PDB entry 9J3E | electron microscopy, 3.00 A resolution | chains H and I of the 12 polymer chains in the assembly

Chain H (and I):
Name: RND efflux system, MexC-like protein
Source organism: Klebsiella pneumoniae
Notes: chain I of this document is another copy of the same molecule, construct and numbering; everything in this record applies to it too
UniProtKB: A0A411AKL2 (A0A411AKL2_KLEPN); residues 1-387 here = UniProt positions 1-387
Sequence (395 residues; numbered 1 to 395; the number before each row is that of its first residue):
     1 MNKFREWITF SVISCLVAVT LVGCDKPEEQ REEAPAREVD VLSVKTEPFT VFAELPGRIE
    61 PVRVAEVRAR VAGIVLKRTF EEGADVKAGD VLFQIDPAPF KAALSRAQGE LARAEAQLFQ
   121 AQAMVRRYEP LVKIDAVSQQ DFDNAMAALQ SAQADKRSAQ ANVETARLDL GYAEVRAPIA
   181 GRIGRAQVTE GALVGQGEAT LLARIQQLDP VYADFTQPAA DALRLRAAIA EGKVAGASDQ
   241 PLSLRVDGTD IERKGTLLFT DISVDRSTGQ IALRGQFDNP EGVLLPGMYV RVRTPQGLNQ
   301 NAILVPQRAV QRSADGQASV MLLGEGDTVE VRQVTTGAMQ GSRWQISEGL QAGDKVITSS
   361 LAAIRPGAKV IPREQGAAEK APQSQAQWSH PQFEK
Not modelled in the structure: 1-35, 374-395
Sequence notes: expression tag (388-395)

How chain H and chain I interact:
Contacting residue pairs (63):
  Arg58(H) with Arg266(I), hydrogen bond (side chain-backbone)
  Glu82(H) with Phe259(I); Arg274(I), salt bridge
  Gly83(H) with Phe259(I)
  Ala98(H) with Leu168(I)
  Pro99(H) with Leu168(I), hydrophobic; Tyr172(I)
  Ala102(H) with Ala161(I); Thr165(I)
  Arg106(H) with Ser158(I); Ala161(I); Asn162(I), hydrogen bond; Thr165(I)
  Gly109(H) with Ala154(I)
  Ala112(H) with Arg157(I)
  Arg113(H) with Ser151(I), hydrogen bond; Ala154(I); Asp155(I), salt bridge
  Ala116(H) with Gln150(I)
  Gln120(H) with Gln140(I); Asn144(I), hydrogen bond; Ala147(I)
  Ala123(H) with Asp143(I)
  Met124(H) with Gln140(I)
  Arg127(H) with Gln139(I), hydrogen bond (side chain-backbone); Gln140(I), hydrogen bond; Asp143(I), salt bridge
  Arg182(H) with Ile262(I)
  Gly184(H) with Phe259(I)
  Arg185(H) with Asp214(I), salt bridge; Phe259(I); Ala272(I); Arg274(I)
  Thr189(H) with Val62(I); Arg63(I); Val64(I), hydrogen bond (side chain-backbone)
  Glu190(H) with Arg63(I), salt bridge; Ile179(I)
  Gly191(H) with Pro178(I); Ile179(I)
  Ala192(H) with Val64(I)
  Leu193(H) with Arg68(I); Arg70(I)
  Gln196(H) with Arg70(I); Ala199(I)
  Gln206(H) with Ile262(I); Ser263(I)
  Gly248(H) with Arg224(I)
  Ile251(H) with Leu223(I), hydrophobic
  Glu281(H) with Arg226(I), hydrogen bond (backbone-side chain)
  Gly282(H) with Arg226(I), hydrogen bond (backbone-side chain)
  Val283(H) with Leu223(I); Arg226(I)
  Leu285(H) with Ile262(I); Ile271(I), hydrophobic
  Pro286(H) with Ile262(I); Ser263(I); Val264(I), hydrogen bond (backbone-backbone)
  Gly287(H) with Val264(I); Arg266(I)
  Met288(H) with Ala219(I), hydrophobic; Leu223(I), hydrophobic; Val264(I), hydrophobic
Other interface residues (no listed pair), chain H (43 interface residues in all): Ala72, Gly73, Ile74, Arg78, Ser105, Glu110, Gln117, Asp247, Thr249
Other interface residues (no listed pair), chain I (42 interface residues in all): Ala65, Ala69, Tyr212, Ala220, Asp261

Overview:
The interface between chain H and chain I involves 43 residues on one side and 42 on the other, with 10
hydrogen bonds and 5 salt bridges. Polar contacts include Glu82(H)-Arg274(I), Arg113(H)-Asp155(I) and
Arg127(H)-Asp143(I).
Chain H and chain I are both RND efflux system, MexC-like protein (Klebsiella pneumoniae); the structure,
Cryo-EM structure of TMexCD1-TOprJ1 in complex with 1-(1-naphthylmethyl)piperazine, was determined by electron
microscopy.
